3C75 - chains H and L of the 6 polymer chains in the assembly; structure by X-ray diffraction, 2.50 A resolution.

Chain H:
Protein: Methylamine dehydrogenase heavy chain
From: Paracoccus versutus
Notes: EC 1.4.99.3
UniProtKB: P23006 (DHMH_PARVE); residue numbers follow UniProt; this construct covers 1-426
Chain sequence (426 residues; each row starts with the number of its first residue):
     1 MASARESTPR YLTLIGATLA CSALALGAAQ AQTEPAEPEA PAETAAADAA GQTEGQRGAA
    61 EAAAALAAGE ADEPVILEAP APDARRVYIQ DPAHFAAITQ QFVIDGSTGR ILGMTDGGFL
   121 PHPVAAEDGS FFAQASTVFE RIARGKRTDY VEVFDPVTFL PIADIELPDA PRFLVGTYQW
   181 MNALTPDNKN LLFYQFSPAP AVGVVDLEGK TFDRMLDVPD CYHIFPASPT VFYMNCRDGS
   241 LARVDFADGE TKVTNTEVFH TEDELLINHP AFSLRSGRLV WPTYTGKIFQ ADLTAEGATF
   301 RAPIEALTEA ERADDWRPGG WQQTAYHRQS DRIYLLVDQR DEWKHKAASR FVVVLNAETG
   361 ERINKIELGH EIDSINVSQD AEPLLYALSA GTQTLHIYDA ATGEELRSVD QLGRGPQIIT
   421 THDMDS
Unresolved in the structure: 1-51
Disulfide bonds: Cys221-Cys236

Chain L:
Protein: Methylamine dehydrogenase light chain
From: Paracoccus versutus
Notes: EC 1.4.99.3
UniProtKB: P22641 (DHML_PARVE); residues -56 to 131 here correspond to UniProt positions 1-188 (UniProt number = residue number + 57)
Chain sequence (188 residues; row label = number of the first residue in the row; numbers below 1 keep their minus sign (Met-56 is residue -56)):
   -56 MLGNFRFDDM VEKLSRRVAG RTSRRGAIGR LGTVLAGAAL VPLLPVDRRG RVSRANAAGP
     4 AEGVDPRAKW QPQDNDIQAC DYWRHCSIDG NICDCSGGSL TNCPPGTKLA TASWVASCYN
    64 PTDGQSYLIA YRDCCGYNVS GRCPCLNTEG ELPVYRPEFA NDIIWCFGAE DDAMTYHCTI
   124 SPIVGKAS
Unresolved in the structure: -56 to 6
Modified / non-standard residues: Trp57 (2-amino-3-(6,7-dioxo-6,7-dihydro-1H-indol-3-yl)-propionic acid; TRQ)
Disulfide bonds: Cys23-Cys88, Cys29-Cys61, Cys36-Cys121, Cys38-Cys86, Cys46-Cys77, Cys78-Cys109
Glycans and other covalent adducts: covalent link Trp57-Trp108

How chain H and chain L interact:
Residue-residue contacts - 74 pairs, chain H then chain L:
  His94(H) - Val82(L)
  Phe95(H) - Asp32(L)
  Phe95(H) - Val82(L)
  Phe95(H) - Ile107(L)  hydrophobic
  Phe95(H) - Tyr119(L)  hydrophobic
  Ala96(H) - Asn81(L)
  Ala96(H) - Val82(L)  hydrophobic
  Ala97(H) - Asn81(L)  hydrogen bond (backbone-side chain)
  Phe119(H) - Met117(L)
  Phe119(H) - Thr118(L)
  Phe119(H) - Tyr119(L)
  Leu120(H) - Ile107(L)  hydrophobic
  Phe139(H) - Thr118(L)
  Ala143(H) - Gly79(L)
  Ala143(H) - Tyr80(L)
  Ala143(H) - Asn81(L)
  Ala143(H) - Thr118(L)  hydrogen bond (backbone-side chain)
  Arg144(H) - Gly79(L)
  Arg147(H) - Met117(L)
  Phe173(H) - Val97(L)  hydrophobic
  Phe173(H) - Ile106(L)  hydrophobic
  Leu174(H) - Ile107(L)  hydrogen bond (backbone-backbone)
  Leu174(H) - Met117(L)  hydrophobic
  Val175(H) - Asp105(L)
  Val175(H) - Ile106(L)  hydrophobic
  Gly176(H) - Asp105(L)  hydrogen bond (backbone-backbone)
  Tyr178(H) - Asp105(L)  hydrogen bond
  Phe196(H) - Pro100(L)  hydrophobic
  Phe196(H) - Phe110(L)  hydrophobic
  Ser197(H) - Phe110(L)
  Tyr222(H) - Val97(L)
  Tyr222(H) - Tyr98(L)  hydrophobic
  His223(H) - Val97(L)
  Asn235(H) - Tyr98(L)
  Cys236(H) - Tyr98(L)
  Arg237(H) - Tyr98(L)
  Arg237(H) - Arg99(L)
  Arg237(H) - Glu101(L)  salt bridge
  His260(H) - Tyr98(L)
  Glu264(H) - Tyr98(L)
  Leu265(H) - Leu95(L)  hydrophobic
  Leu265(H) - Tyr98(L)
  Leu266(H) - Pro96(L)
  Leu266(H) - Tyr98(L)  hydrogen bond (backbone-side chain)
  Asn268(H) - Pro96(L)
  Asn268(H) - Val97(L)  hydrogen bond (side chain-backbone)
  Asn268(H) - Asp105(L)
  Tyr284(H) - Glu94(L)  hydrogen bond (side chain-backbone)
  Tyr284(H) - Leu95(L)
  Tyr284(H) - Pro96(L)
  Trp321(H) - Asp105(L)
  Asp338(H) - Arg10(L)  salt bridge
  Gln339(H) - Arg10(L)
  Arg340(H) - Arg10(L)
  Asp341(H) - Arg10(L)  hydrogen bond (backbone-backbone)
  Asp341(H) - Lys12(L)
  Trp343(H) - Thr91(L)  hydrogen bond (backbone-side chain)
  Trp343(H) - Glu92(L)
  Trp343(H) - Gly93(L)
  Trp343(H) - Glu94(L)
  Lys344(H) - Pro9(L)
  Lys344(H) - Ala11(L)  hydrogen bond (side chain-backbone)
  Lys344(H) - Trp13(L)
  His345(H) - Thr91(L)  hydrogen bond
  His345(H) - Glu94(L)  salt bridge
  Lys346(H) - Thr91(L)
  Lys346(H) - Glu94(L)  salt bridge
  Lys346(H) - Asn104(L)
  Lys346(H) - Asp105(L)  salt bridge
  Ala347(H) - Pro9(L)
  Ala348(H) - Arg10(L)  hydrogen bond (backbone-side chain)
  Arg350(H) - Arg10(L)
  Glu371(H) - Pro9(L)
  Glu371(H) - Arg10(L)  salt bridge
Interface residues without a listed pair, chain H (44 interface residues in all): Met181, Glu262, Ser349
Interface residues without a listed pair, chain L (32 interface residues in all): Gly33, Leu89, Trp108

Summary:
44 residues of chain H and 32 residues of chain L are in contact; the contacts include 13 hydrogen bonds and 6
salt bridges. Among the polar pairs are Arg237(H)-Glu101(L), Asp338(H)-Arg10(L) and His345(H)-Glu94(L).
Chain H is Methylamine dehydrogenase heavy chain and chain L is Methylamine dehydrogenase light chain, both
from Paracoccus versutus; the structure, Paracoccus versutus methylamine dehydrogenase in complex with
amicyanin, was determined by X-ray diffraction.
